6LYK - chain A; structure by X-ray diffraction, 1.70 A resolution.

# Chain A
Molecule: Phosphoribosylformylglycinamidine synthase
Source organism: Salmonella typhimurium (strain LT2 / SGSC1412 / ATCC 700720)
Notes: EC 6.3.5.3
UniProtKB: P74881 (PUR4_SALTY); residues 1-1295 here = UniProt positions 1-1295
Amino-acid sequence (1305 residues; each row starts with the number of its first residue; numbers below 1 keep their minus sign (Ala-9 is residue -9)):
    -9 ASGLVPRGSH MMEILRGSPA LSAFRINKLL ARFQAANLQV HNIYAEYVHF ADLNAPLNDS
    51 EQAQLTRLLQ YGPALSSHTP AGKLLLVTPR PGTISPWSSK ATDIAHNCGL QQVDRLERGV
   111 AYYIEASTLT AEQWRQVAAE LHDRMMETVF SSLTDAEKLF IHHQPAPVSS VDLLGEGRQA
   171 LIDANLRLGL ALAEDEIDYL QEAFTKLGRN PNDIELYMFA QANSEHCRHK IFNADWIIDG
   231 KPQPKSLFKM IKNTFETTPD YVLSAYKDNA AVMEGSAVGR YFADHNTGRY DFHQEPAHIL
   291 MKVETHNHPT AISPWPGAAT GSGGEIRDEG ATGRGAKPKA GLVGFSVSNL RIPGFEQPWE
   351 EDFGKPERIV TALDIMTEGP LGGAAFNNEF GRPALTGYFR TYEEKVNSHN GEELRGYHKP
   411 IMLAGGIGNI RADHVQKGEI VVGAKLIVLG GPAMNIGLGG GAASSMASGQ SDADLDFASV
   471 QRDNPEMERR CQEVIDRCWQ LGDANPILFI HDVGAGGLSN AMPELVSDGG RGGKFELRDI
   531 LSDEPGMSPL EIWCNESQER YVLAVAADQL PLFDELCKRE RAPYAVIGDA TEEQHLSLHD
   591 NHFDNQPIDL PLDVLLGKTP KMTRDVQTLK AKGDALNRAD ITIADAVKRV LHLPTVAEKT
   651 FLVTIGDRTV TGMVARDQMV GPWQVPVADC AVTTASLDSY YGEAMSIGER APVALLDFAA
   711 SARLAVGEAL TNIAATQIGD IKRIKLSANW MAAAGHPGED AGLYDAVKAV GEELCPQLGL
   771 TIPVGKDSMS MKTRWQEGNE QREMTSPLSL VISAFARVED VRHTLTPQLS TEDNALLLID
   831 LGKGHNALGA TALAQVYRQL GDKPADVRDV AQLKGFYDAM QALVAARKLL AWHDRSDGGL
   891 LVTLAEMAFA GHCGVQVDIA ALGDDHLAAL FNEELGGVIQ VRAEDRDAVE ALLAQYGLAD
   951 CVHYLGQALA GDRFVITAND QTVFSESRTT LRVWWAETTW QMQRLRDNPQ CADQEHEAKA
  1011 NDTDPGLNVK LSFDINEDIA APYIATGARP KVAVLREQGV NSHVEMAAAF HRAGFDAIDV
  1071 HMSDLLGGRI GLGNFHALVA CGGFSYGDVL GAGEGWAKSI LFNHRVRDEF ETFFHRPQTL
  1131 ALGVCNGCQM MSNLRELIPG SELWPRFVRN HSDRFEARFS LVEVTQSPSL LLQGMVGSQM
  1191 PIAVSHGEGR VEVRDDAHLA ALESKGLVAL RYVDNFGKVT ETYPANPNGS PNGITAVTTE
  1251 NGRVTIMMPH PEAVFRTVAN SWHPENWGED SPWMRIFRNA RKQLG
Not modelled in the structure: 452-463
Sequence notes: expression tag (-9 to 0); engineered mutation Ala1263 (Arg in P74881)
Curated features (UniProtKB/Swiss-Prot):
  - active site: Cys1135 (Nucleophile), His1260, Glu1262
  - binding site (ATP): Gly307 to Asp318, Thr386 to Tyr388, Ala678, Ser886
  - binding site (Mg(2+)): Asp679, Glu718, Asn722, Asp884
  - mutagenesis: Phe209 (F209W: This mutant shows a perturbation of the local environment, however has a secondary structure content and a FGAM synthase activity very similar to the wild-type protein), Thr683 (T683W: This mutant shows a disturbance in the secondary structure of the protein and causes a 30% loss in FGAM synthase activity), Leu1181 (L1181F: This mutant has a lower overall folding of the secondary structure and shows a 60% loss in FGAM synthase activity ...)
Bound ions: Mg2+ site 1: Asp679, Asn722, Asp884 (together with ADP); Mg2+ site 2: Glu718 (together with ADP); Mg2+ site 3 near Thr1013 (its only coordinating residue here)
Ligand contacts:
  - ADP (adenosine-5'-diphosphate): Val333, Gly334, Phe335, Thr386, Gly387, Tyr388, Phe389, Thr645, Lys649, Leu652, Val653, Gln668, Pro676, Val677, Ala678, Asp679, Glu718, Asn722, Asp884, Ser886
  - glutamine (GLN): Gly1092, Gly1093, Phe1094, Asp1098, Ala1102, Cys1135, Asn1136, Gln1139, Phe1165, Ser1195, His1196, Gly1197, Glu1198, Met1258, His1260

# Summary
Bound to chain A: ADP and glutamine. Asp679, Asn722 and Asp884 form the Mg2+ site 1. UniProt lists 3
active-site residues, 17 ATP-binding residues, 4 Mg2+-binding residues and 3 mutagenesis sites.
Chain A is Phosphoribosylformylglycinamidine synthase (Salmonella typhimurium (strain LT2 / SGSC1412 / ATCC
700720)); the structure, Crystal Structure of R1263A mutant of Formylglycinamidine Synthetase, was determined
by X-ray diffraction (same publication as 7DW7, 6LYL, 6LYM and 6LYO).
